PDB entry 3AKL | X-ray diffraction, 2.90 A resolution | chains A and B

Chain A (and B):
Protein: Ctka
From: Helicobacter pylori
Notes: EC 2.7.11.1; chain B of this document is another copy of the same molecule, construct and numbering; everything in this record applies to it too
Reference sequence: Q9ZKJ5 (Q9ZKJ5_HELPJ); residues 1-325 here = UniProt positions 1-325
Sequence (325 residues; each row starts with the number of its first residue):
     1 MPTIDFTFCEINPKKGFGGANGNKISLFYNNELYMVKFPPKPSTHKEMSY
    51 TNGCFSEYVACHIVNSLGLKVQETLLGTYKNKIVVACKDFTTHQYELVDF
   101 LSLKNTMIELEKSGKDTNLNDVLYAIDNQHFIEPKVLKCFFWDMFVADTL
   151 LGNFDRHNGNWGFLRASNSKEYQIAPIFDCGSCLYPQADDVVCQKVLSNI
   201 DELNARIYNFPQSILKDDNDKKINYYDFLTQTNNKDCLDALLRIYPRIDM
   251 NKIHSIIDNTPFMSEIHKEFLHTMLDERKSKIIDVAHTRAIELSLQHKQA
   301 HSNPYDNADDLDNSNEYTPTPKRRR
Not modelled in the structure: 1, 43-51, 167-170, 296-325
Disulfides: Cys-61/Cys-180
Bound ions: Mg2+ site 1: Asn-160 (together with AMP-PNP); Mg2+ site 2 near Asp-179 (its only coordinating residue here)
Small-molecule neighbours: AMP-PNP (ANP; phosphoaminophosphonic acid-adenylate ester): Phe-17, Gly-18, Gly-19, Ala-20, Asn-21, Lys-24, Met-35, Lys-37, Gln-72, Cys-87, Lys-88, Asp-89, Phe-90, Thr-91, Leu-97, Asp-155, His-157, Gly-159, Asn-160, Phe-178, Asp-179
UniProt features mapped onto this chain:
  - binding site (ATP): Asn-21 to Lys-24, Lys-37, Gln-72, Lys-88 to Phe-90, Asp-179
  - binding site (Mg(2+)): Asn-160, Asp-179
What the authors report for this chain:
  - conformationally variable residues (order/disorder transition): Lys-14 to Gly-22
  - binding site for AMP-PNP: Phe-17, Asn-21, Lys-24, Met-35, Lys-37, Gln-72, Lys-88, Phe-90, Leu-97, Asn-160, Phe-178, Asp-179
  - Mg2+ coordination: Asn-160, Asp-179
  - contacts within the chain: Lys-37/Asp-179 (salt bridge), Lys-37/Glu-57 (salt bridge)
  - catalytic residues: Asp-155 (by similarity / conservation)
  - mutagenesis - D155Q, D155Q/D179Q, D179Q: abolished catalytic activity
  - mutagenesis - D155Q/D179Q: abolished signaling in response to phosphorylation of p65 Ser276
  - mutagenesis - D155Q/D179Q: decreased signaling (NF-kappaB activity)

Interface between chain A and chain B:
Contacting residue pairs (62; chain A residue first):
  Pro-13(A) / His-130(B)
  Pro-13(A) / Phe-131(B)
  Lys-14(A) / His-130(B)
  Lys-14(A) / Phe-131(B)
  Lys-14(A) / Glu-171(B)
  Lys-14(A) / Tyr-172(B)  hydrogen bond (backbone-side chain)
  Gly-16(A) / Ser-102(B)
  Phe-17(A) / Ser-102(B)  hydrogen bond (backbone-backbone)
  Phe-17(A) / Asn-105(B)
  Gly-18(A) / Ser-102(B)
  Gly-18(A) / Asn-105(B)
  Gly-19(A) / Asn-105(B)
  Ala-20(A) / Ser-113(B)  hydrogen bond (backbone-side chain)
  Ala-20(A) / Lys-115(B)
  Gly-22(A) / Asn-105(B)
  Gly-22(A) / Ser-113(B)
  Asn-23(A) / Asn-105(B)
  Asn-23(A) / Met-107(B)
  Asn-23(A) / Ile-108(B)
  Asn-23(A) / Leu-110(B)
  Asn-23(A) / Lys-112(B)  hydrogen bond (side chain-backbone)
  Asn-23(A) / Ser-113(B)
  Asn-23(A) / Gly-114(B)
  Lys-24(A) / Asn-105(B)  hydrogen bond (backbone-backbone)
  Lys-24(A) / Thr-106(B)
  Ile-25(A) / Thr-106(B)
  Ile-25(A) / Ile-108(B)  hydrophobic
  Lys-41(A) / Glu-111(B)
  Lys-82(A) / Glu-111(B)  salt bridge
  Gln-94(A) / Gln-94(B)
  Glu-96(A) / Glu-96(B)
  Leu-101(A) / Gly-18(B)
  Ser-102(A) / Gly-16(B)
  Ser-102(A) / Phe-17(B)
  Ser-102(A) / Gly-18(B)  hydrogen bond (side chain-backbone)
  Asn-105(A) / Phe-17(B)
  Asn-105(A) / Gly-18(B)
  Asn-105(A) / Gly-19(B)
  Asn-105(A) / Gly-22(B)
  Asn-105(A) / Asn-23(B)
  Asn-105(A) / Lys-24(B)  hydrogen bond (backbone-backbone)
  Thr-106(A) / Lys-15(B)
  Thr-106(A) / Gly-16(B)
  Thr-106(A) / Lys-24(B)
  Thr-106(A) / Ile-25(B)
  Met-107(A) / Asn-23(B)
  Ile-108(A) / Asn-23(B)
  Ile-108(A) / Ile-25(B)  hydrophobic
  Ile-108(A) / Phe-38(B)  hydrophobic
  Ile-108(A) / Lys-82(B)
  Leu-110(A) / Asn-23(B)
  Glu-111(A) / Lys-41(B)
  Glu-111(A) / Lys-82(B)  salt bridge
  Lys-112(A) / Asn-23(B)  hydrogen bond (backbone-side chain)
  Ser-113(A) / Asn-23(B)
  His-130(A) / Pro-13(B)
  His-130(A) / Lys-14(B)
  Phe-131(A) / Pro-13(B)
  Phe-131(A) / Lys-14(B)
  Phe-131(A) / Lys-15(B)
  Glu-171(A) / Lys-14(B)
  Tyr-172(A) / Lys-14(B)  hydrogen bond (side chain-backbone)
Other interface residues (no listed pair), chain A (33 interface residues in all): Lys-15, Phe-38, Gly-114, Lys-115
Other interface residues (no listed pair), chain B (35 interface residues in all): Ala-20, Tyr-79, Leu-101, Lys-104

In short:
33 residues of chain A and 35 residues of chain B are in contact, with 9 hydrogen bonds and 2 salt bridges.
Polar pairs include Lys-82(A)/Glu-111(B), Lys-14(A)/Tyr-172(B) and Ala-20(A)/Ser-113(B). Bound to chain A:
AMP-PNP. The paper reports the catalytic residue Asp-155(A); D155Q, D155Q/D179Q and D179Q of chain A abolish
catalytic activity.
Chain A and chain B are both Ctka (Helicobacter pylori); the structure, Crystal structure of A Helicobacter
pylori proinflammatory kinase CtkA, was determined by X-ray diffraction (same publication as 3AKJ and 3AKK).
